PDB entry 8R0F | electron microscopy, 2.14 A resolution | chains B and A

[Chain B (and A)]
Molecule: Capsid protein
Source organism: Giardia lamblia virus
Notes: chain A of this document is another copy of the same molecule, construct and numbering; everything in this record applies to it too
UniProtKB: A0A8F6AHR5 (A0A8F6AHR5_9VIRU); residues 1-929 here correspond to UniProt positions 3-931 (UniProt number = residue number + 2)
Chain sequence (929 residues; each row starts with the number of its first residue):
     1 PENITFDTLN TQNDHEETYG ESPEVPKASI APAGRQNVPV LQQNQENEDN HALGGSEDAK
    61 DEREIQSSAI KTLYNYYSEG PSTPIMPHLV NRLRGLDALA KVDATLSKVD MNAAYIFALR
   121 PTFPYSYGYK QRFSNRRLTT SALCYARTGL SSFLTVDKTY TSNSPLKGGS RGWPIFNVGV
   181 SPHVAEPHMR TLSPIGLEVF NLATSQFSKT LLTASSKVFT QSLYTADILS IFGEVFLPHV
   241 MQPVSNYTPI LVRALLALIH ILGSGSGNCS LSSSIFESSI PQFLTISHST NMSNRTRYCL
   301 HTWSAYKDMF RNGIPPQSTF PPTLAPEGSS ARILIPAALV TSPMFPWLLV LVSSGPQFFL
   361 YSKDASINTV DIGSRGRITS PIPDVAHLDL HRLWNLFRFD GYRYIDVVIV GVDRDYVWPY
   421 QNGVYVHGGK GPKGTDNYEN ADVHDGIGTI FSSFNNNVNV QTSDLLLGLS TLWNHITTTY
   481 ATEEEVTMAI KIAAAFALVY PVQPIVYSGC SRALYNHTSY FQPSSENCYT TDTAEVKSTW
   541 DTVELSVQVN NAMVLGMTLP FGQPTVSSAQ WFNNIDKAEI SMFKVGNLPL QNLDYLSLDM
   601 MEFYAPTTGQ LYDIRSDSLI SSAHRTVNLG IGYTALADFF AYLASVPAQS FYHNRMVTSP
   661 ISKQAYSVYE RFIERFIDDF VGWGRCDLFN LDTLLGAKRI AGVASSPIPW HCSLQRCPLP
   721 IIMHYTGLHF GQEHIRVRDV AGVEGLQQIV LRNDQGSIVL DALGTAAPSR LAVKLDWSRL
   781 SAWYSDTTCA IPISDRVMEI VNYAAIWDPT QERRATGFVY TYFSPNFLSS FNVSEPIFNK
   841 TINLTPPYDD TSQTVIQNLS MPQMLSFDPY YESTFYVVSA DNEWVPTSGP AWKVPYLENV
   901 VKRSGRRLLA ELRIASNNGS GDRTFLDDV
Unresolved in the structure: 1-70, 929 (chain A: 1-70, 739-742, 850-929)
Construct notes: conflict Val178 (Unk180 in A0A8F6AHR5), Asn516 (Unk518 in A0A8F6AHR5), Gly684 (Unk686 in A0A8F6AHR5), Ile793 (Leu795 in A0A8F6AHR5)
What the authors report for this chain:
  - conformationally variable residues (loop rearrangement): Pro316 to Ser330
  - contacts within the chain: Val184-Phe320, Phe320-Leu590, Phe320-Asn592

[Chain B / chain A interface]
Residue-residue contacts - 71 pairs, chain B then chain A:
  Lys108(B) - Gln664(A)
  Lys108(B) - Ser667(A)
  Lys108(B) - Arg671(A)
  Pro194(B) - Glu186(A)
  Glu198(B) - Gln242(A)
  Val199(B) - Leu324(A)  hydrophobic
  Asn201(B) - Gln242(A)
  Leu202(B) - Pro238(A)  hydrophobic
  Leu202(B) - Met241(A)  hydrophobic
  Leu202(B) - Gln242(A)
  Leu202(B) - Leu324(A)  hydrophobic
  Phe207(B) - Ala203(A)
  Phe207(B) - Met241(A)  hydrophobic
  Ser208(B) - Leu202(A)  hydrogen bond (side chain-backbone)
  Ser208(B) - Ala203(A)  hydrogen bond (side chain-backbone)
  Ser208(B) - Thr204(A)
  Ser208(B) - Ser205(A)  hydrogen bond (side chain-backbone)
  Ser208(B) - Gln206(A)
  Leu212(B) - Phe207(A)  hydrophobic
  Thr213(B) - Ala203(A)
  Thr213(B) - Gly233(A)
  Ala214(B) - Gly233(A)  hydrogen bond (backbone-backbone)
  Ala214(B) - Glu234(A)
  Ala214(B) - Leu237(A)
  Ser215(B) - Leu237(A)
  Ala226(B) - Pro321(A)
  Ala226(B) - Pro322(A)
  Asp227(B) - Phe320(A)
  Asp227(B) - Pro322(A)
  Ile228(B) - Pro238(A)
  Ser230(B) - Pro322(A)
  Phe232(B) - Ala325(A)
  Trp303(B) - Glu327(A)
  Asp308(B) - Pro316(A)
  Asp308(B) - Gln317(A)  hydrogen bond (side chain-backbone)
  Asn312(B) - Ile314(A)
  Pro336(B) - Pro182(A)  hydrophobic
  Ala338(B) - Val180(A)
  Ala338(B) - Pro182(A)
  Thr341(B) - Met582(A)
  Val410(B) - Glu327(A)
  Gly411(B) - Glu327(A)  hydrogen bond (backbone-side chain)
  Gly411(B) - Gly328(A)
  Gly411(B) - Arg403(A)
  Val412(B) - Ser329(A)
  Asp413(B) - Arg297(A)  salt bridge
  Asp413(B) - Arg403(A)
  Arg414(B) - Arg297(A)
  Arg414(B) - Gln317(A)
  Pro419(B) - Met582(A)  hydrophobic
  Glu602(B) - Pro182(A)
  Glu602(B) - His183(A)  salt bridge
  Gly919(B) - Arg770(A)  hydrogen bond (backbone-side chain)
  Gly921(B) - Leu643(A)
  Gly921(B) - Val668(A)
  Gly921(B) - Phe672(A)
  Gly921(B) - Arg770(A)
  Asp922(B) - Val668(A)
  Asp922(B) - Arg671(A)  salt bridge
  Asp922(B) - Phe672(A)
  Arg923(B) - Arg671(A)
  Thr924(B) - Lys774(A)  hydrogen bond (backbone-side chain)
  Phe925(B) - Leu643(A)  hydrophobic
  Phe925(B) - Arg770(A)
  Phe925(B) - Lys774(A)
  Leu926(B) - Phe672(A)  hydrophobic
  Leu926(B) - Arg675(A)
  Asp927(B) - Lys774(A)  salt bridge
  Asp928(B) - Pro84(A)
  Asp928(B) - Pro87(A)
  Asp928(B) - Arg675(A)  salt bridge
Interface residues without a listed pair, chain B (50 interface residues in all): Val109, Ile195, Gln206, Thr210, Gln221, Ile231, Ser304, Lys307, Leu339, Tyr420, Ser920
Interface residues without a listed pair, chain A (51 interface residues in all): Ile85, Met86, Val184, Pro187, Val244, Ser318, Phe583, Asn587, Ala644, Trp777
The authors on this interface:
  - pairs named by the authors: Asp922(B)-Arg671(A) (hydrogen bond), Asp927(B)-Lys774(A) (hydrogen bond), Asp928(B)-Arg675(A) (hydrogen bond)

[In short]
The interface between chain B and chain A involves 50 residues on one side and 51 on the other; the contacts
include 8 hydrogen bonds and 5 salt bridges. Among the polar pairs are Asp413(B)-Arg297(A),
Glu602(B)-His183(A) and Asp922(B)-Arg671(A). The paper describes hydrogen bonds between Asp922(B) and
Arg671(A), Asp927(B) and Lys774(A) and Asp928(B) and Arg675(A). The paper reports conformational variability
at Pro316(B); contacts within the chain involving Phe320(B), Val184(B) and Leu590(B) among others.
Chain B and chain A are both Capsid protein (Giardia lamblia virus); the structure, Capsid structure of
Giardiavirus (GLV) HP strain, was determined by electron microscopy together with 8R0G from the same study.
